PDB entry 6RMM | X-ray diffraction, 3.53 A resolution | chains D and P of the 6 polymer chains in the assembly

# Chain D
Molecule: DNA topoisomerase 2-binding protein 1
Organism: Homo sapiens
UniProt: Q92547 (TOPB1_HUMAN); numbering as in UniProt (aligned over 548-741)
Amino-acid sequence (196 residues; numbered 546 to 741; the number before each row is that of its first residue):
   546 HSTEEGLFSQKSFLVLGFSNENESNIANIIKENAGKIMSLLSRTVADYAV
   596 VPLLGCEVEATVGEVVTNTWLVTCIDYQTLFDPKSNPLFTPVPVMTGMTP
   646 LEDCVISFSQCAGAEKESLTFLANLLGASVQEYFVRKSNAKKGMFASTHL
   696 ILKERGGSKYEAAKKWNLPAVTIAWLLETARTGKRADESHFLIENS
Unresolved in the structure: 546-551
Construct notes: expression tag (546-547)
UniProt features mapped onto this chain:
  - mutagenesis: Ser-564 (S564A: Does not affect interaction with MDC1), Arg-681 to Lys-682 (Decreased interaction with MDC1), Lys-704 (K704A: Decreased interaction with MDC1. Does not affect interaction with phosphorylated HTATSF1)

# Chain P
Molecule: 53BP1
Amino-acid sequence (15 residues; numbered 359 to 373; the number before each row is that of its first residue):
   359 SSDLVAPSPDAFRST
Unresolved in the structure: 359, 369-373
Modified residues: Ser-366 (phosphoserine; SEP)
From the paper describing this entry:
  - post-translational modification sites: Ser-366
  - mutagenesis - S366A: decreased localization to TOPBP1
  - mutagenesis - S366A: decreased signaling in response to pATR
  - mutagenesis - S366A: decreased binding to TOPBP1

# How chain D and chain P interact
Residue-residue contacts - 25 pairs, chain D then chain P:
  Phe-653(D) with Ser-366(P)
  Ser-654(D) with Ser-366(P)
  Gln-655(D) with Ser-366(P)
  Glu-677(D) with Pro-365(P); Ser-366(P)
  Tyr-678(D) with Leu-362(P), hydrophobic; Val-363(P); Ala-364(P), hydrophobic; Pro-365(P)
  Phe-679(D) with Leu-362(P); Val-363(P), hydrogen bond (backbone-backbone)
  Val-680(D) with Asp-361(P); Leu-362(P), hydrophobic
  Arg-681(D) with Asp-361(P), salt bridge
  Lys-682(D) with Asp-361(P)
  Lys-687(D) with Leu-362(P)
  Met-689(D) with Leu-362(P), hydrophobic
  Ser-703(D) with Val-363(P)
  Lys-704(D) with Val-363(P); Ala-364(P); Ser-366(P), covalent bond
  Ala-707(D) with Val-363(P), hydrophobic
  Trp-711(D) with Asp-361(P); Leu-362(P); Val-363(P), hydrophobic
Also at the interface, not in a pair above, chain D (16 interface residues in all): Ala-657
Also at the interface, not in a pair above, chain P (7 interface residues in all): Asp-368
The authors on this interface:
  - residue pairs: Tyr-678(D)/Pro-365(P) (hydrophobic contact), Tyr-678(D)/Leu-362(P) (hydrophobic contact), Val-680(D)/Leu-362(P) (hydrophobic contact), Met-689(D)/Leu-362(P) (hydrophobic contact), Ala-364(P)/Tyr-678(D) (hydrophobic contact)
  - interface residues, chain P: Leu-362(P), Val-363(P)

# Summary
16 residues of chain D and 7 residues of chain P are in contact; the contacts include 1 covalent bond, 1
hydrogen bond and 1 salt bridge. Polar contacts include Arg-681(D)/Asp-361(P) and Phe-679(D)/Val-363(P). The
paper describes hydrophobic contacts between Tyr-678(D) and Pro-365(P), Tyr-678(D) and Leu-362(P) and
Val-680(D) and Leu-362(P) among others. From the paper: S366A of chain P reduces localization to TOPBP1;
interface residues Leu-362(P) and Val-363(P).
Chain D is DNA topoisomerase 2-binding protein 1 (Homo sapiens) and chain P is 53BP1; the structure, Crystal
structure of TOPBP1 BRCT4,5 in complex with a 53BP1 phosphopeptide, was determined by X-ray diffraction
together with 6RML from the same study.
